PDB entry 6P1Q | X-ray diffraction, 1.90 A resolution | chains A and P of the 4 polymer chains in the assembly

== Chain A ==
Protein: DNA-directed DNA/RNA polymerase mu
Organism: Homo sapiens
Notes: EC 2.7.7.7
UniProtKB: Q9NP87 (DPOLM_HUMAN); numbering as in UniProt; present here: 134-397, 410-494
Sequence (354 residues; each row starts with the number of its first residue; note: 12 numbers in that range are skipped by the numbering (no residue carries them; nothing is unmodelled there)):
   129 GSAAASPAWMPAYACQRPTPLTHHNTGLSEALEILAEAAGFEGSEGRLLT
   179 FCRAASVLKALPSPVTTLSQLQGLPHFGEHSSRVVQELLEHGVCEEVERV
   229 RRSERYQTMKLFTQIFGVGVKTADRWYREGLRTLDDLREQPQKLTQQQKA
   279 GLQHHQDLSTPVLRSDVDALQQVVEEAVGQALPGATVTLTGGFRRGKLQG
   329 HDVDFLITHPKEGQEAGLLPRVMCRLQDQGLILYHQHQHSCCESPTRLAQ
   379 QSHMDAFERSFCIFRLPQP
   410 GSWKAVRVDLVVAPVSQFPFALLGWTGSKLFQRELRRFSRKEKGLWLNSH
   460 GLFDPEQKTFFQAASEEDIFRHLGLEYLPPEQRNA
Unresolved in the structure: 129-136, 365-383
Sequence notes: expression tag (129-133); linker (410)
Ion coordination: Na+: Thr241, Ile243, Val246 (shared with DT3(P) of chain P); Mg2+ site 1: Asp330, Asp332, Asp418 (shared with DA4(P), DC5(P) of chain P); Mg2+ site 2: Asp330, Asp332 (together with pyrophosphate) (shared with DC5(P) of chain P)
Small-molecule neighbours: pyrophosphate (PPV): Gly319, Gly320, Arg323, Lys325, Gly328, His329, Asp330, Asp332
Curated features (UniProtKB/Swiss-Prot):
  - region: Arg323 to Asp332 (Involved in ssDNA binding)
  - binding site (Mg(2+)): Asp330, Asp332, Asp418
  - site: Gly433 (Responsible for the low discrimination between dNTP and rNTP)

== Chain P ==
Molecule: 5-nt DNA strand
Sequence (5 nucleotides; row label = number of the first residue in the row):
     1 CGTAC
Ion coordination: Na+: DT3 (shared with Thr241(A), Ile243(A), Val246(A) of chain A); Mg2+ site 1: DA4, DC5 (shared with Asp330(A), Asp332(A), Asp418(A) of chain A); Mg2+ site 2: DC5 (together with pyrophosphate) (shared with Asp330(A), Asp332(A) of chain A)

== Interface between chain A and chain P ==
Pairs across the interface (29; chain A residue first):
  Ile243(A) - DT3(P)  phosphate contact
  Phe244(A) - DT3(P)  phosphate contact
  Gly245(A) - DG2(P)  phosphate contact
  Gly245(A) - DT3(P)  hydrogen bond to the phosphate
  Val246(A) - DG2(P)  hydrogen bond to the phosphate
  Val246(A) - DT3(P)  hydrogen bond to the phosphate
  Gly247(A) - DG2(P)  hydrogen bond to the phosphate
  Lys249(A) - DC1(P)  phosphate contact
  Lys249(A) - DG2(P)  phosphate contact
  Thr250(A) - DC1(P)  hydrogen bond to the phosphate
  Thr250(A) - DG2(P)  hydrogen bond to the phosphate
  Gln275(A) - DG2(P)  sugar contact
  Arg323(A) - DC5(P)  hydrogen bond to the phosphate
  His329(A) - DA4(P)  salt bridge to the phosphate
  His329(A) - DC5(P)  phosphate contact
  Asp330(A) - DC5(P)  phosphate contact
  Asp332(A) - DA4(P)  phosphate contact
  Asp332(A) - DC5(P)  phosphate contact
  Phe389(A) - DT3(P)  sugar contact
  Phe389(A) - DA4(P)  sugar contact
  Arg416(A) - DT3(P)  phosphate contact
  Arg416(A) - DA4(P)  salt bridge to the phosphate
  Asp418(A) - DA4(P)  sugar contact
  Gly433(A) - DC5(P)  sugar contact
  Trp434(A) - DA4(P)  sugar contact
  Trp434(A) - DC5(P)  sugar contact
  Thr435(A) - DC5(P)  phosphate contact
  Gly436(A) - DC5(P)  hydrogen bond to the phosphate
  Lys438(A) - DC5(P)  base contact
Other interface residues (no listed pair), chain A (25 interface residues in all): Val248, Gly319, Arg387, Ser437, Gln441

== In short ==
25 residues of chain A and 5 residues of chain P are in contact, with 8 hydrogen bonds and 2 salt bridges.
Polar contacts include Gly245(A)-DT3(P), Val246(A)-DG2(P) and Val246(A)-DT3(P). Ligands of chain A:
pyrophosphate. From UniProt: 3 Mg2+-binding residues on chain A.
Chain A is DNA-directed DNA/RNA polymerase mu (Homo sapiens) and chain P is a 5-nt DNA strand; the structure,
Post-catalytic nicked complex of human DNA Polymerase Mu with 1-nt gapped substrate containing template 8OG
and ..., was determined by X-ray diffraction together with 6P1M, 6P1N, 6P1O, 6P1P, 6P1R, 6P1S and 4 further
entries from the same study.
